Entry 9D83 (electron microscopy, 3.50 A resolution); this record covers chains E and F of the 6 polymer chains in the assembly.

== Chain E (and F) ==
Protein: Gp49
From: Shigella phage B2
Notes: chain F of this document is another copy of the same molecule, construct and numbering; everything in this record applies to it too
Sequence (410 residues; row label = number of the first residue in the row):
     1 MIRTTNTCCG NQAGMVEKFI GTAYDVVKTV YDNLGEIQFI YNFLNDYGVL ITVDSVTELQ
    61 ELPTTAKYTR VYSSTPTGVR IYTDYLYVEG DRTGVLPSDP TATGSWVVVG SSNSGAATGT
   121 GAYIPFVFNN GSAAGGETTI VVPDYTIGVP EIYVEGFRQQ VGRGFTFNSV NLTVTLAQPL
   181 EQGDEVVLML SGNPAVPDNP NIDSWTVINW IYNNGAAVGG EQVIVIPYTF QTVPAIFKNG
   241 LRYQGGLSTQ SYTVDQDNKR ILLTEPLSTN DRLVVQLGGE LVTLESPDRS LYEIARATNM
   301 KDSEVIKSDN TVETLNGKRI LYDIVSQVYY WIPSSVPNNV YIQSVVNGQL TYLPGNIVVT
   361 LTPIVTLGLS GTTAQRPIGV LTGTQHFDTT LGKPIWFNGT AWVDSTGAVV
Not modelled in the structure: 1-9, 75-410 (chain F: 1-18, 75-410)

== How chain E and chain F interact ==
Pairs across the interface (34; chain E residue first):
  Asn11(E) with Phe19(F); Ile20(F), hydrogen bond (side chain-backbone); Gly21(F); Tyr24(F)
  Gln12(E) with Tyr24(F)
  Val16(E) with Val27(F), hydrophobic
  Tyr24(E) with Ala23(F)
  Val27(E) with Val26(F), hydrophobic; Val30(F), hydrophobic
  Tyr31(E) with Val26(F), hydrophobic; Thr29(F); Val30(F), hydrophobic
  Leu34(E) with Thr29(F); Asn33(F)
  Ile37(E) with Ile40(F)
  Gln38(E) with Glu36(F)
  Ile40(E) with Ile40(F), hydrophobic
  Tyr41(E) with Glu36(F); Phe39(F), hydrophobic; Ile40(F)
  Leu44(E) with Phe43(F), hydrophobic
  Asn45(E) with Phe39(F)
  Tyr47(E) with Phe43(F), hydrophobic; Tyr47(F), hydrogen bond
  Val49(E) with Phe43(F), hydrophobic; Val49(F), hydrophobic
  Leu50(E) with Leu50(F)
  Ile51(E) with Gly48(F)
  Thr52(E) with Gly48(F), hydrogen bond (backbone-backbone); Val49(F); Leu50(F); Tyr68(F)
  Asp54(E) with Tyr68(F)
  Pro63(E) with Tyr47(F)
Interface residues without a listed pair, chain E (23 interface residues in all): Lys28, Val30, Tyr72
Interface residues without a listed pair, chain F (21 interface residues in all): Thr22, Ile37

== In short ==
23 residues of chain E face 21 of chain F across their interface, with 3 hydrogen bonds. Among the polar pairs
are Asn11(E)-Ile20(F), Tyr47(E)-Tyr47(F) and Thr52(E)-Gly48(F).
Both chains are Gp49 (Shigella phage B2). Entry 9D83 (Shigella flexneri bacteriophage B2 tail) was determined
by electron microscopy together with 9D7Z, 9D80, 9D81, 9D82 and 9D84 from the same study.
